Entry 6FE0 (X-ray diffraction, 1.91 A resolution); this record covers chains A and B.

Chain A (and B):
Protein: Carbonic anhydrase 9
Organism: Homo sapiens
Notes: EC 4.2.1.1; chain B of this document is another copy of the same molecule, construct and numbering; everything in this record applies to it too
UniProtKB: Q16790 (CAH9_HUMAN); the construct lacks a stretch of the UniProt sequence and is renumbered around it, so the offset changes along the chain: 4-50 = UniProt 137-183; 51-54 = UniProt 185-188; 55-72 = UniProt 191-208; 76-82 = UniProt 209-215; 6 more segments
Chain sequence (257 residues; each row starts with the number of its first residue; note: 9 numbers in that range are skipped by the numbering (no residue carries them; nothing is unmodelled there); a row labelled like 54A-54B holds insertion residues (54A, then the next letters in order)):
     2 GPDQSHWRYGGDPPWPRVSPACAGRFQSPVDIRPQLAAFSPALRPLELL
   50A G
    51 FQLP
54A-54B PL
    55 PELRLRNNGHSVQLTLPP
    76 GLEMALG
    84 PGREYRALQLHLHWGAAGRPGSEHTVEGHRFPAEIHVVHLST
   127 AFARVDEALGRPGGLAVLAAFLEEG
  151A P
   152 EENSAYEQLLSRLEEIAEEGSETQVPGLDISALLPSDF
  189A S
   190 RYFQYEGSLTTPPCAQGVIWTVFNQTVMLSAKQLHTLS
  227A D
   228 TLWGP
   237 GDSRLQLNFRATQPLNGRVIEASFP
Disordered / not traced: 2-19
Construct notes: expression tag (2-3); engineered mutation Ser-41 (Cys174 in Q16790)
UniProt features mapped onto this chain:
  - active site: His-64 (Proton donor/acceptor)
  - binding site (Zn(2+)): His-94, His-96, His-119
  - binding site (substrate): Thr-199, Thr-200
  - glycosylation: Asn-213 (N-linked (GlcNAc...) asparagine)
Cystine bridges: Cys-23/Cys-203
Bound ions: Zn2+: His-94, His-96, His-119 (together with V90)
Ligand contacts: V90 (2-(cyclooctylamino)-3,5,6-trifluoro-4-[(2-hydroxyethyl)sulfanyl]benzenesulfonamide): Asn-62, His-64, Ser-65, Gln-67, Gln-92, His-94, His-96, Glu-106, His-119, Val-121, Val-131, Leu-135, Leu-141, Leu-198, Thr-199, Thr-200, Pro-201, Trp-209

Chain A / chain B interface:
Contacting residue pairs - 31 pairs, chain A then chain B:
  Arg-26(A) / Glu-87(B)  salt bridge
  Phe-27(A) / Pro-84(B)
  Phe-27(A) / Gly-85(B)
  Ala-39(A) / Ala-43(B)
  Phe-40(A) / Phe-40(B)
  Phe-40(A) / Pro-42(B)
  Ser-41(A) / Ser-41(B)  hydrogen bond
  Ser-41(A) / Glu-257(B)  hydrogen bond
  Pro-42(A) / Ala-39(B)  hydrophobic
  Pro-42(A) / Phe-40(B)
  Ala-43(A) / Ala-39(B)
  Ala-43(A) / Val-255(B)  hydrophobic
  Ala-43(A) / Glu-257(B)
  Pro-84(A) / Phe-27(B)  hydrophobic
  Pro-84(A) / Gly-253(B)
  Gly-85(A) / Phe-27(B)
  Arg-86(A) / Glu-195(B)
  Ala-127(A) / Gly-136(B)
  Ala-127(A) / Arg-137(B)  hydrogen bond (backbone-side chain)
  Ala-127(A) / Pro-138(B)
  Phe-128(A) / Arg-137(B)
  Gly-136(A) / Ala-127(B)
  Arg-137(A) / Ala-127(B)  hydrogen bond (side chain-backbone)
  Arg-137(A) / Phe-128(B)
  Pro-138(A) / Ser-124(B)
  Pro-138(A) / Ala-127(B)
  Pro-138(A) / Pro-138(B)
  Asn-252(A) / Pro-84(B)
  Gly-253(A) / Pro-84(B)
  Glu-257(A) / Ser-41(B)  hydrogen bond
  Glu-257(A) / Ala-43(B)
Also at the interface, not in a pair above, chain A (25 interface residues in all): Arg-45, Ser-124, Glu-133, Gly-139, Glu-195, Arg-254, Val-255
Also at the interface, not in a pair above, chain B (21 interface residues in all): Glu-133, Arg-254

Summary:
25 residues of chain A face 21 of chain B across their interface, with 5 hydrogen bonds and 1 salt bridge.
Polar contacts include Arg-26(A)/Glu-87(B), Ser-41(A)/Ser-41(B) and Ser-41(A)/Glu-257(B). Bound to chain A:
compound V90.
Chain A and chain B are both Carbonic anhydrase 9 (Homo sapiens); the structure, Three dimensional structure
of human carbonic anhydrase IX in complex with benzenesulfonamide, was determined by X-ray diffraction
together with 6FE1, 6FE2, 6G98 and 6G9U from the same study.
